7M07 - chains A and P of the 4 polymer chains in the assembly; structure by X-ray diffraction, 1.57 A resolution.

== Chain A ==
Name: DNA polymerase lambda
Source organism: Homo sapiens
Notes: EC 2.7.7.7, 4.2.99.-
Reference sequence: Q9UGP5 (DPOLL_HUMAN); residue numbers follow UniProt; this construct covers 234-575
Sequence (346 residues; each row starts with the number of its first residue):
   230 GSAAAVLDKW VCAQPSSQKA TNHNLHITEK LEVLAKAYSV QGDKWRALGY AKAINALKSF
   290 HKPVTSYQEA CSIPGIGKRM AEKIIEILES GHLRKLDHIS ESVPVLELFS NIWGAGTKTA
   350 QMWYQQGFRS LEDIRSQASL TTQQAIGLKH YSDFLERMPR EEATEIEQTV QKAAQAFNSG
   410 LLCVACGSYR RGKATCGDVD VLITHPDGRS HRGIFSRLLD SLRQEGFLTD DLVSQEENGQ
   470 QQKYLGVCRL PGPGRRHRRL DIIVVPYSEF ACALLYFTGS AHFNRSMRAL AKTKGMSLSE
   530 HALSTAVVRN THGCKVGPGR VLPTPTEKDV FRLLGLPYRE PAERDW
Disordered / not traced: 230-238, 537-546
Construct notes: expression tag (230-233)
Bound ions: Na+ site 1: Gln247, Thr250, Lys287, Ser288, Phe289; Na+ site 2: Cys300, Ile302, Ile305 (shared with 1 residue of chain D); Na+ site 3: Ser339, Ile341, Ala344 (shared with DA5(P) of chain P); Mg2+ site 1: Asp427, Asp429, Asp490 (together with DUP) (shared with DC6(P) of chain P); Mg2+ site 2: Asp427, Asp429 (together with DUP); Na+ site 4 near Ser463 (its only coordinating residue here)
Small-molecule neighbours: DUP (2'-deoxyuridine 5'-alpha,beta-imido-triphosphate): Arg386, Gly416, Ser417, Arg420, Cys425, Gly426, Asp427, Asp429, Asp490, Tyr505, Phe506, Thr507, Gly508, Ser509, Ala510, Asn513
Reported in the primary citation:
  - binding site for the 11-nt DNA strand: Arg514, Lys521
  - contacts within the chain: Arg517-Glu529 (hydrogen bond)
  - conformationally variable residues (side-chain flip): Tyr505, Phe506
  - mutagenesis - R538A, H541A, K544A: decreased catalytic activity on blunt-end DSB
  - mutagenesis - H541A/K544A: decreased catalytic activity on blunt end
  - mutagenesis - K544A: unchanged catalytic activity on complementary DSB

== Chain P ==
Molecule: 6-nt DNA strand
Sequence (6 nucleotides; each row starts with the number of its first residue):
     1 CAGTAC
Bound ions: Na+: DA5 (shared with Ser339(A), Ile341(A), Ala344(A) of chain A); Mg2+: DC6 (together with DUP) (shared with Asp427(A), Asp429(A), Asp490(A) of chain A)

== How chain A and chain P interact ==
Residue-residue contacts (18):
  Ile341(A) - DA5(P)  phosphate contact
  Trp342(A) - DA5(P)  hydrogen bond to the phosphate
  Trp342(A) - DC6(P)  hydrogen bond to the phosphate
  Gly343(A) - DT4(P)  phosphate contact
  Gly343(A) - DA5(P)  hydrogen bond to the phosphate
  Ala344(A) - DT4(P)  phosphate contact
  Ala344(A) - DA5(P)  hydrogen bond to the phosphate
  Gly345(A) - DT4(P)  hydrogen bond to the phosphate
  Thr346(A) - DT4(P)  hydrogen bond to the phosphate
  Lys347(A) - DG3(P)  phosphate contact
  Lys347(A) - DT4(P)  hydrogen bond to the phosphate
  Thr348(A) - DT4(P)  hydrogen bond to the phosphate
  Asp429(A) - DC6(P)  phosphate contact
  Leu474(A) - DC6(P)  sugar contact
  Arg488(A) - DC6(P)  salt bridge to the phosphate
  Asp490(A) - DC6(P)  phosphate contact
  Tyr505(A) - DC6(P)  hydrogen bond to the base
  Phe506(A) - DC6(P)  phosphate contact
Other interface residues (no listed pair), chain A (15 interface residues in all): Asp427

== Overview ==
15 residues of chain A and 4 residues of chain P are in contact; the contacts include 9 hydrogen bonds and 1
salt bridge. Polar contacts include Tyr505(A)-DC6(P), Trp342(A)-DA5(P) and Trp342(A)-DC6(P). The paper reports
a binding site for the 11-nt DNA strand at Arg514(A) and Lys521(A); R538A, H541A and K544A of chain A reduce
catalytic activity on blunt-end DSB.
Here chain A is DNA polymerase lambda (Homo sapiens) and chain P is a 6-nt DNA strand. Entry 7M07
(Pre-catalytic ternary complex of DNA Polymerase Lambda with bound 1-nt gapped SSB substrate and incoming
dUMPNPP) was determined by X-ray diffraction (same publication as 7M09, 7M0A, 7M0B, 7M0D and 7M0E).
